Entry 3AZJ (X-ray diffraction, 2.89 A resolution); this record covers chains E and F of the 10 polymer chains in the assembly.

== Chain E ==
Molecule: Histone H3.1
Source organism: Homo sapiens
Reference sequence: P68431 (H31_HUMAN); residues 0-135 here correspond to UniProt positions 1-136 (UniProt number = residue number + 1)
Chain sequence (139 residues; each row starts with the number of its first residue; numbers below 1 keep their minus sign (Gly-3 is residue -3)):
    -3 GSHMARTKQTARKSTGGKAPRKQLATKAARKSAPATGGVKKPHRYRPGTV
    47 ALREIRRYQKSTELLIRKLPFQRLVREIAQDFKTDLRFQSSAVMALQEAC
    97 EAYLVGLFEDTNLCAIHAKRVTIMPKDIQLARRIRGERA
Not modelled in the structure: -3 to 36, 135
Sequence notes: expression tag (-3 to -1)

== Chain F ==
Molecule: Histone H4
Source organism: Homo sapiens
Reference sequence: P62805 (H4_HUMAN); residues 0-102 here correspond to UniProt positions 1-103 (UniProt number = residue number + 1)
Chain sequence (106 residues; numbered -3 to 102; the number before each row is that of its first residue; numbers below 1 keep their minus sign (Gly-3 is residue -3)):
    -3 GSHMSGRGKGGKGLGKGGAKRHRKVLRDNIQGITKPAIRRLARRGGVQRI
    47 SGLIYEETRGVLKVFLENVIRDAVTYTEHAKRKTVTAMDVVYALKRQGRT
    97 LYGFGG
Not modelled in the structure: -3 to 18, 102
Sequence notes: expression tag (-3 to -1); engineered mutation Gln44 (Lys45 in P62805)

== Interface between chain E and chain F ==
Residue-residue contacts - 105 pairs, chain E then chain F:
  Ala47(E) - Arg39(F)
  Ala47(E) - Gln44(F)
  Leu48(E) - Gln44(F)
  Glu50(E) - Arg35(F)  salt bridge
  Glu50(E) - Arg39(F)  salt bridge
  Ile51(E) - Arg39(F)
  Ile51(E) - Gly42(F)
  Ile51(E) - Val43(F)
  Tyr54(E) - Arg36(F)
  Tyr54(E) - Arg39(F)
  Tyr54(E) - Arg40(F)  hydrogen bond (backbone-side chain)
  Gln55(E) - Arg39(F)
  Gln55(E) - Arg40(F)  hydrogen bond (side chain-backbone)
  Gln55(E) - Gly42(F)
  Ser57(E) - Arg40(F)  hydrogen bond (backbone-side chain)
  Thr58(E) - Arg40(F)
  Glu59(E) - Arg40(F)  salt bridge
  Leu61(E) - Ala33(F)
  Leu61(E) - Arg36(F)  hydrogen bond (backbone-side chain)
  Leu61(E) - Leu37(F)
  Leu61(E) - Arg40(F)
  Ile62(E) - Ile29(F)  hydrophobic
  Arg63(E) - Gly28(F)  hydrogen bond (side chain-backbone)
  Arg63(E) - Thr30(F)
  Pro66(E) - Gly28(F)
  Arg69(E) - Leu22(F)
  Arg69(E) - Asn25(F)
  Leu70(E) - Asn25(F)
  Leu70(E) - Ile26(F)
  Leu70(E) - Leu62(F)  hydrophobic
  Arg72(E) - Leu22(F)
  Glu73(E) - Leu22(F)
  Glu73(E) - Arg23(F)
  Glu73(E) - Asp24(F)  hydrogen bond (side chain-backbone)
  Glu73(E) - Asn25(F)  hydrogen bond
  Glu73(E) - Lys59(F)  salt bridge
  Ile74(E) - Leu62(F)  hydrophobic
  Ile74(E) - Glu63(F)
  Ile74(E) - Ile66(F)  hydrophobic
  Ala75(E) - Ile66(F)  hydrophobic
  Phe78(E) - Glu63(F)
  Phe78(E) - Arg67(F)
  Lys79(E) - Glu74(F)  salt bridge
  Leu82(E) - Val70(F)  hydrophobic
  Leu82(E) - Lys79(F)
  Arg83(E) - Lys79(F)  hydrogen bond (backbone-backbone)
  Arg83(E) - Thr80(F)
  Arg83(E) - Val81(F)  hydrogen bond (backbone-backbone)
  Phe84(E) - Val81(F)  hydrophobic
  Gln85(E) - Thr80(F)
  Gln85(E) - Val81(F)  hydrogen bond (backbone-backbone)
  Gln85(E) - Thr82(F)
  Gln85(E) - Ala83(F)
  Ser87(E) - Ala83(F)
  Ser87(E) - Phe100(F)
  Ala88(E) - Val81(F)
  Ala88(E) - Thr82(F)
  Ala88(E) - Ala83(F)
  Ala88(E) - Val86(F)
  Met90(E) - Phe100(F)
  Ala91(E) - Val86(F)  hydrophobic
  Ala91(E) - Leu97(F)
  Ala91(E) - Phe100(F)
  Leu92(E) - Leu62(F)  hydrophobic
  Leu92(E) - Val65(F)  hydrophobic
  Leu92(E) - Val86(F)  hydrophobic
  Glu94(E) - Phe100(F)
  Ala95(E) - Leu90(F)  hydrophobic
  Cys96(E) - Leu58(F)  hydrophobic
  Cys96(E) - Phe61(F)  hydrophobic
  Cys96(E) - Leu62(F)  hydrophobic
  Glu97(E) - Leu37(F)
  Tyr99(E) - Val57(F)
  Tyr99(E) - Phe61(F)  hydrophobic
  Tyr99(E) - Arg95(F)
  Leu100(E) - Thr54(F)
  Leu100(E) - Leu58(F)  hydrophobic
  Val101(E) - Leu37(F)  hydrophobic
  Val101(E) - Arg40(F)
  Val101(E) - Gly41(F)
  Leu103(E) - Val57(F)  hydrophobic
  Phe104(E) - Leu37(F)
  Phe104(E) - Ala38(F)  hydrophobic
  Phe104(E) - Val43(F)
  Phe104(E) - Thr54(F)
  Glu105(E) - Gly41(F)
  Asn108(E) - Gly42(F)  hydrogen bond (side chain-backbone)
  Asn108(E) - Val43(F)
  Val117(E) - Gln44(F)
  Val117(E) - Arg45(F)
  Thr118(E) - Arg45(F)  hydrogen bond
  Thr118(E) - Ile46(F)
  Thr118(E) - Ser47(F)
  Ile119(E) - Val43(F)  hydrophobic
  Ile119(E) - Arg45(F)  hydrogen bond (backbone-backbone)
  Ile119(E) - Ser47(F)  hydrogen bond (backbone-backbone)
  Ile119(E) - Ile50(F)
  Met120(E) - Ile50(F)
  Pro121(E) - Leu49(F)  hydrophobic
  Pro121(E) - Ile50(F)
  Pro121(E) - Glu53(F)
  Ile124(E) - Ile50(F)  hydrophobic
  Ile124(E) - Thr54(F)
  Gln125(E) - Glu53(F)  hydrogen bond
  Arg128(E) - Val57(F)
Other interface residues (no listed pair), chain E (54 interface residues in all): Phe67, Val71, Gln76, Asp81, Ala98
Other interface residues (no listed pair), chain F (48 interface residues in all): Ile34

== Summary ==
54 residues of chain E and 48 residues of chain F are in contact, with 15 hydrogen bonds and 5 salt bridges.
Polar pairs include Glu50(E)-Arg35(F), Glu50(E)-Arg39(F) and Glu59(E)-Arg40(F).
Chain E is Histone H3.1 and chain F is Histone H4, both from Homo sapiens; the structure, Crystal Structure of
Human Nucleosome Core Particle Containing H4K44Q mutation, was determined by X-ray diffraction, deposited
together with 3AYW, 3AZE, 3AZF, 3AZG, 3AZH, 3AZK and 3 further entries.
